5W3E - chains E and B of the 6 polymer chains in the assembly; structure by electron microscopy, 2.53 A resolution.

== Chain E ==
Protein: C5 antibody variable heavy domain
Organism: Mus musculus
Notes: antibody fragment or engineered binder
Chain sequence (116 residues; numbered 1 to 116; the number before each row is that of its first residue):
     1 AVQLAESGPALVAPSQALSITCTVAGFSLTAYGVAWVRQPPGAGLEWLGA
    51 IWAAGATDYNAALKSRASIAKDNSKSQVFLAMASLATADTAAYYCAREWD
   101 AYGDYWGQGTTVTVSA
Disulfide bonds: Cys-22/Cys-95

== Chain B ==
Protein: viral protein 3
Organism: Human rhinovirus 14
UniProt: P03303 (POLG_HRV14); residues 1-236 here correspond to UniProt positions 332-567 (UniProt number = residue number + 331)
Chain sequence (236 residues; each row starts with the number of its first residue):
     1 GLPTTTLPGSGQFLTTDDRQSPSALPNYEPTPRIHIPGKVHNLLEIIQVD
    51 TLIPMNNTHTKDEVNSYLIPLNANRQNEQVFGTNLFIGDGVFKTTLLGEI
   101 VQYYTHWSGSLRFSLMYTGPALSSAKLILAYTPPGARGPQDRREAMLGTH
   151 VVWDIGLQSTIVMTIPWTSGVQFRYTDPDTYTSAGFLSCWYQTSLILPPE
   201 TTGQVYLLSFISACPDFKLRLMKDTQTISQTVALTE
Curated features (UniProtKB/Swiss-Prot):
  - region: Ala-233 to Glu-236 (Amphipathic alpha-helix)

== Interface between chain E and chain B ==
Contacting residue pairs - 9 pairs, chain E then chain B:
  Trp-52(E) / Asn-74(B)
  Trp-52(E) / Arg-75(B)
  Trp-52(E) / Glu-78(B)
  Ala-53(E) / Glu-78(B)  hydrogen bond (backbone-side chain)
  Ala-54(E) / Gln-76(B)
  Ala-54(E) / Asn-77(B)
  Ala-56(E) / Asn-74(B)
  Thr-57(E) / Asn-74(B)  hydrogen bond (backbone-side chain)
  Asp-58(E) / Asn-74(B)  hydrogen bond
Also at the interface, not in a pair above, chain E (9 interface residues in all): Thr-30, Asp-100, Ala-101
Also at the interface, not in a pair above, chain B (7 interface residues in all): Thr-58, Gln-140

== In short ==
The interface between chain E and chain B involves 9 residues on one side and 7 on the other; the contacts
include 3 hydrogen bonds. Polar contacts include Ala-53(E)/Glu-78(B), Thr-57(E)/Asn-74(B) and
Asp-58(E)/Asn-74(B).
Chain E is C5 antibody variable heavy domain (Mus musculus) and chain B is viral protein 3 (Human rhinovirus
14); the structure, CryoEM structure of rhinovirus B14 in complex with C5 Fab (33 degrees Celsius, molar ratio
1:3 ..., was determined by electron microscopy (same publication as 5W3L, 5W3M and 5W3O).
